7C81 - chains A and D of the 6 polymer chains in the assembly; structure by electron microscopy, 3.10 A resolution.

Chain A:
Protein: VP1
From: Echovirus E30
Chain sequence (292 residues; numbered 1 to 292; the number before each row is that of its first residue):
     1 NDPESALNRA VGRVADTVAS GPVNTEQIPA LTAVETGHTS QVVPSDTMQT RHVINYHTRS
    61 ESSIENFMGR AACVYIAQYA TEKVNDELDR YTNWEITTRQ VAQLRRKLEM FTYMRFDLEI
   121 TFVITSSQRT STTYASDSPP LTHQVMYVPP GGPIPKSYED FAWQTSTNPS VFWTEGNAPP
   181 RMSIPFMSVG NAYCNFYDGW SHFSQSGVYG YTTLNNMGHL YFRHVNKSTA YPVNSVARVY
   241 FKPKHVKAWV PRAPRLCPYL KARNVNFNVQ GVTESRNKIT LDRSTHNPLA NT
Disordered / not traced: 1-8, 285-292
Residues lining bound ligands: sphingosine (SPH): Ile96, Thr98, Phe116, Leu118, Ile120, Phe122, Val145, Met146, Tyr147, Pro169, Ser170, Val171, Met182, Ile184, Met187, Tyr193, Asn195, Asn215, Met217, Leu220

Chain D:
Protein: VP4
From: Echovirus E30
Reference sequence: Q33C85 (Q33C85_9ENTO); residues 2-69 here = UniProt positions 2-69
Chain sequence (69 residues; each row starts with the number of its first residue):
     1 XGAQVSTQKT GAHETGLNAS GNSIIHYTNI NYYKDSASNS LNRQDFTQDP SKFTEPVKDV
    61 MIKTLPALN
Disordered / not traced: 14-23, 69
Modified residues: MYR (myristic acid) at position 1
Differences from the reference sequence: acetylation (1)

Chain A / chain D interface:
Contacting residue pairs (45; chain A residue first):
  Val11(A) - Phe46(D)
  Val11(A) - Thr47(D)
  Gly12(A) - Phe46(D)  hydrogen bond (backbone-backbone)
  Gln27(A) - Thr64(D)
  Ile28(A) - Lys63(D)
  Ile28(A) - Thr64(D)  hydrogen bond (backbone-backbone)
  Ile28(A) - Pro66(D)  hydrophobic
  Pro29(A) - Lys63(D)
  Ala33(A) - Ala67(D)  hydrophobic
  Thr36(A) - Val57(D)
  Thr36(A) - Met61(D)
  Gly37(A) - Pro56(D)
  His38(A) - Thr54(D)
  His38(A) - Glu55(D)  salt bridge
  His38(A) - Val57(D)
  His38(A) - Met61(D)
  Thr39(A) - Thr54(D)  hydrogen bond (backbone-backbone)
  Gln41(A) - Thr54(D)
  Gln41(A) - Glu55(D)
  Gln41(A) - Lys63(D)  hydrogen bond (backbone-side chain)
  Val43(A) - Lys63(D)
  Asp46(A) - Lys63(D)  salt bridge
  Tyr56(A) - Ala12(D)  hydrophobic
  Tyr56(A) - His13(D)  hydrogen bond (side chain-backbone)
  Arg59(A) - Gln48(D)
  Ser60(A) - Lys9(D)
  Ser60(A) - Phe46(D)
  Ser63(A) - Asp45(D)
  Ser63(A) - Phe46(D)
  Glu65(A) - Leu41(D)
  Glu65(A) - Asn42(D)
  Asn66(A) - Arg43(D)  hydrogen bond
  Gly69(A) - Leu41(D)
  Gly69(A) - Arg43(D)  hydrogen bond (backbone-side chain)
  Asp117(A) - Ala37(D)
  Ser183(A) - Ala37(D)
  Pro185(A) - Ala37(D)  hydrophobic
  Lys242(A) - Leu41(D)
  Lys244(A) - Ala37(D)  hydrogen bond (side chain-backbone)
  Lys244(A) - Asn39(D)  hydrogen bond (side chain-backbone)
  Lys244(A) - Leu41(D)
  His245(A) - Ser36(D)
  His245(A) - Ser40(D)  hydrogen bond (side chain-backbone)
  His245(A) - Asn42(D)
  Pro251(A) - Phe53(D)
Interface residues without a listed pair, chain A (31 interface residues in all): Thr32, Thr58, Ile184, Pro243
Interface residues without a listed pair, chain D (27 interface residues in all): Ser38, Leu65, Leu68

In short:
The interface between chain A and chain D involves 31 residues on one side and 27 on the other, with 10
hydrogen bonds and 2 salt bridges. Polar contacts include His38(A)-Glu55(D), Asp46(A)-Lys63(D) and
Gln41(A)-Lys63(D). Bound to chain A: sphingosine.
Here chain A is VP1 and chain D is VP4, both from Echovirus E30. Entry 7C81 (E30 F-particle in complex with
6C5) was determined by electron microscopy, deposited together with 7CMK and 7C80.
